Entry 4CXG (electron microscopy, 8.70 A resolution (very low resolution: no residue pairs are listed; an interface is given only as per-side residue counts)); this record covers chains A and a of the 9 polymer chains in the assembly.

== Chain A ==
Name: Elongation factor 1A
Source organism: Oryctolagus cuniculus
Sequence (437 residues; numbered 1 to 437; the number before each row is that of its first residue):
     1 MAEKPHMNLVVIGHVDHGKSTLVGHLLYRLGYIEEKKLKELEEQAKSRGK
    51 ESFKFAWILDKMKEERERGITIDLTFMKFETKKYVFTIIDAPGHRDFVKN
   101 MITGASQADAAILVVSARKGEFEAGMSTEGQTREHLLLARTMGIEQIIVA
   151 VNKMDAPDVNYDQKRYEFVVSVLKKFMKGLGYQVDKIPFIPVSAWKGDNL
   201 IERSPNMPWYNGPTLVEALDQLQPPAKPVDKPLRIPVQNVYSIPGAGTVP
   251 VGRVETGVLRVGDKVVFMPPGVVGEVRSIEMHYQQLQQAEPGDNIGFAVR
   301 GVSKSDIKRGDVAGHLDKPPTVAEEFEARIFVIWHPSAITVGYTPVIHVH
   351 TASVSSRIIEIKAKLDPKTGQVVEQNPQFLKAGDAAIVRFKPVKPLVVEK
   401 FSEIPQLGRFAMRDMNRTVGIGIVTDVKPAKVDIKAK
Not modelled in the structure: 1-3, 431-437
Residues lining bound ligands: phenylalanine (PHE): Tyr241, Ile243, Val251, Gly296

== Chain a ==
Molecule: 18S RRNA - h5-h14
Source organism: Oryctolagus cuniculus
Sequence (48 nucleotides; numbered 458 to 505; the number before each row is that of its first residue):
   458 ACAUCCAAGGAAGGCAGCAGGCGCGCAAAUUACCCACUCCCGACCCGG

== How chain A and chain a interact ==
At this resolution (9 A) residue pairs are not listed: 11 residues of chain A and 8 of chain a lie at the interface.

== Summary ==
The interface between chain A and chain a involves 11 residues on one side and 8 on the other. Ligands of
chain A: phenylalanine.
Chain A is Elongation factor 1A and chain a is 18S RRNA - h5-h14, both from Oryctolagus cuniculus; the
structure, Regulation of the mammalian elongation cycle by 40S subunit rolling: a eukaryotic-specific ribosome
rearrangement, was determined by electron microscopy (same publication as 4CXH).
